3QKK - chains A and C; structure by X-ray diffraction, 2.30 A resolution.

# Chain A
Name: RAC-alpha serine/threonine-protein kinase
Source organism: Homo sapiens
Notes: EC 2.7.11.1; fragment: kinase domain
Reference sequence: P31749 (AKT1_HUMAN); numbering as in UniProt (aligned over 144-480)
Chain sequence (341 residues; numbered 140 to 480; the number before each row is that of its first residue):
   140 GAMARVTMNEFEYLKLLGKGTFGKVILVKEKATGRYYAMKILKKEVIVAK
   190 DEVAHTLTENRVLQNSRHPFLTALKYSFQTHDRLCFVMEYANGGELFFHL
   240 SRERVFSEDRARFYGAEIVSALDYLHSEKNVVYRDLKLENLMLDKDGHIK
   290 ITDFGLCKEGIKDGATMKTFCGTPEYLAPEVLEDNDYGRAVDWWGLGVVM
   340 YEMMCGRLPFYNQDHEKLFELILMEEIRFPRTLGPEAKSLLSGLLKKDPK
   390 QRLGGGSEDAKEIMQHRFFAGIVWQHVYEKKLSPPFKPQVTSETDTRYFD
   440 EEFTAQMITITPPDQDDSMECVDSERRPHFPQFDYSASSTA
Unresolved in the structure: 140-143, 450-457, 479-480
Modified / non-standard residues: T308 (phosphothreonine; TPO)
Construct notes: expression tag (140-143); engineered mutation D473 (Ser in P31749); conflict S478 (Gly in P31749)
Ligand contacts: SMH (N-(2-ethoxyethyl)-N-{(2S)-2-hydroxy-3-[(2R)-6-hydroxy-4-oxo-3,4-dihydro-1'H-spiro[chromene-2,3'-piperidin]-1'-yl]propyl}-2,6-dimethylbenzenesulfonamide): L156, G157, K158, G159, T160, F161, G162, K163, V164, A177, K179, L181, I186, E191, T195, M227, E228, Y229, A230, E234, E278, N279, M281, T291, D292, F438
Curated features (UniProtKB/Swiss-Prot):
  - active site: D274 (Proton acceptor)
  - binding site (ATP): L156 to V164, K179
  - site: D462 (Cleavage)
  - modified residue: Y176 (Phosphotyrosine), T308 (Phosphothreonine), T448 (Phosphothreonine), T450 (Phosphothreonine), Y474 (Phosphotyrosine), S477 (Phosphoserine), T479 (Phosphothreonine)
  - glycosylation (O-linked (GlcNAc) threonine): T305, T312
  - cross-link: K284 (Glycyl lysine isopeptide (Lys-Gly) (interchain with G-Cter in ubiquitin))
  - natural variant: T435 (T435P: In CWS6)
  - mutagenesis: Y176 (Y176F: Significant loss of interaction with TNK2. Loss of membrane localization. Significant reduction in phosphorylation on Ser-473), K179 (K179M: Abolished serine/threonine-protein kinase activity), R273 to L275 (Abolished binding to cyclin-A, preventing phosphorylation by CDK2), T305 (T305A: Reduces O-GlcNAc levels; Reduces O-GlcNAc levels even more; when associated with A-312; T305Y: Abolishes phosphorylation at Thr-308), T308 (T308D: 5-fold activation and 18-fold activation; when associated with D-473), T312 (T312A: Reduces O-GlcNAc levels; Reduces O-GlcNAc levels even more; when associated with A-305; T312Y: Abolishes phosphorylation at Thr-308), Y474 (Y474F: 55% inhibition of activation)

# Chain C
Name: Glycogen synthase kinase-3 beta
Notes: EC 2.7.11.26, 2.7.11.1
Reference sequence: P49841 (GSK3B_HUMAN); residues 1-10 here correspond to UniProt positions 3-12 (UniProt number = residue number + 2)
Chain sequence (10 residues; numbered 1 to 10; the number before each row is that of its first residue):
     1 GRPRTTSFAE
Curated features (UniProtKB/Swiss-Prot):
  - modified residue: S7 (Phosphoserine)

# Chain A / chain C interface
Contacting residue pairs - 33 pairs, chain A then chain C:
  H194(A) with A9(C)
  E234(A) with R4(C), salt bridge
  F236(A) with R2(C); R4(C)
  D274(A) with S7(C), hydrogen bond
  K276(A) with T5(C), hydrogen bond (side chain-backbone); T6(C); S7(C), hydrogen bond
  L277(A) with R2(C)
  E278(A) with R2(C), salt bridge; R4(C); T5(C), hydrogen bond (side chain-backbone)
  L295(A) with F8(C); A9(C), hydrophobic
  T308(A) with E10(C)
  F309(A) with F8(C), hydrophobic; A9(C); E10(C), hydrogen bond (backbone-backbone)
  C310(A) with F8(C); A9(C), hydrophobic
  G311(A) with S7(C); F8(C), hydrogen bond (backbone-backbone)
  T312(A) with T5(C); T6(C); S7(C), hydrogen bond; F8(C)
  P313(A) with T6(C); F8(C)
  E314(A) with T5(C)
  Y315(A) with R2(C), hydrogen bond
  L316(A) with F8(C), hydrophobic
  E341(A) with R2(C), salt bridge
  L347(A) with R2(C)
Other interface residues (no listed pair), chain A (22 interface residues in all): S240, Y350, D439
Other interface residues (no listed pair), chain C (10 interface residues in all): G1, P3

# In short
22 residues of chain A and 10 residues of chain C are in contact; the contacts include 8 hydrogen bonds and 3
salt bridges. Polar contacts include E234(A)-R4(C), E278(A)-R2(C) and E341(A)-R2(C). Chain A binds compound
SMH.
Chain A is RAC-alpha serine/threonine-protein kinase (Homo sapiens) and chain C is Glycogen synthase kinase-3
beta; the structure, Spirochromane Akt Inhibitors, was determined by X-ray diffraction together with 3QKL from
the same study.
